PDB entry 4CO9 | X-ray diffraction, 1.95 A resolution | chains C and D

== Chain C (and D) ==
Protein: Kynurenine formamidase
Organism: Bacillus anthracis
Notes: EC 3.5.1.9; chain D of this document is another copy of the same molecule, construct and numbering; everything in this record applies to it too
UniProt: Q81PP9 (KYNB_BACAN); residues 1-209 here = UniProt positions 1-209
Chain sequence (211 residues; each row starts with the number of its first residue; numbers below 1 keep their minus sign (Gly-1 is residue -1)):
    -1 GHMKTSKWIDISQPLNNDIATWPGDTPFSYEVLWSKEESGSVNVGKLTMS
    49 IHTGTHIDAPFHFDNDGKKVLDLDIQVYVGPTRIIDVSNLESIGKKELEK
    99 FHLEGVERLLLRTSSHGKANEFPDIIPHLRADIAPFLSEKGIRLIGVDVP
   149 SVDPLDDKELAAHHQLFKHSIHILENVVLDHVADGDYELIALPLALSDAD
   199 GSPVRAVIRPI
Disordered / not traced: -1 to 3
Construct notes: expression tag (-1 to 0)
Bound ions: Mg2+ near Gly38 (its only coordinating residue here); Zn2+ site 1: His50, His54, Asp56, Glu173; Zn2+ site 2: Asp56, His161, Glu173
Small-molecule neighbours: 1,4-diethylene dioxide (DIO): Trp6, Val77, Glu186, Ile188, Arg207
UniProt features mapped onto this chain:
  - active site: His60 (Proton donor/acceptor)
  - binding site (substrate): Trp20
  - binding site (Zn(2+)): His50, His54, Asp56, His161, Glu173
From the paper describing this entry:
  - binding site for Zn2+: Trp20, His60, Pro148, Ser149
  - catalytic residues: His60, Ser149 (proposed by the authors, not directly observed)

== Chain C / chain D interface ==
Residue-residue contacts (107):
  Lys5(C) with Gln74(D)
  Trp6(C) with Ile73(D); Gln74(D), hydrogen bond (backbone-side chain); Val77(D)
  Gln11(C) with Ala193(D)
  Pro12(C) with Ala193(D); Ser195(D)
  Leu13(C) with Ala193(D), hydrogen bond (backbone-backbone); Leu194(D); Ser195(D), hydrogen bond (backbone-backbone)
  Asn14(C) with Ser195(D), hydrogen bond; Asp196(D)
  Pro21(C) with Trp32(D)
  Gly22(C) with Trp32(D)
  Asp23(C) with Leu31(D); Trp32(D); Val42(D)
  Thr24(C) with Leu31(D); Lys44(D)
  Phe26(C) with Leu194(D), hydrophobic
  Tyr28(C) with Asp196(D); Ala197(D); Asp198(D), hydrogen bond
  Leu31(C) with Thr24(D)
  Lys34(C) with Phe61(D), hydrogen bond (side chain-backbone); Asn63(D); His162(D)
  Ser39(C) with Lys156(D)
  Val40(C) with His60(D); Leu158(D), hydrophobic
  Asn41(C) with Phe59(D), hydrogen bond (side chain-backbone); His60(D), hydrogen bond (backbone-backbone); Asn63(D), hydrogen bond; Asp198(D)
  Val42(C) with Asp23(D)
  Gly43(C) with Asp198(D)
  Lys44(C) with Thr24(D); Thr46(D); Met47(D)
  Leu45(C) with Leu45(D); Thr46(D); Met47(D), hydrogen bond (backbone-backbone)
  Thr46(C) with Lys44(D); Leu45(D); Thr46(D)
  Met47(C) with Lys44(D); Leu45(D), hydrogen bond (backbone-backbone)
  Ser48(C) with Val42(D); Gly43(D)
  Ile49(C) with Tyr28(D), hydrophobic; Gly43(D), hydrogen bond (backbone-backbone)
  Phe59(C) with Asn41(D), hydrogen bond (backbone-side chain)
  His60(C) with Val40(D); Asn41(D), hydrogen bond (backbone-backbone)
  Phe61(C) with Lys34(D), hydrogen bond (backbone-side chain); Ser39(D)
  Asn63(C) with Lys34(D); Asn41(D), hydrogen bond
  Leu69(C) with Pro12(D), hydrophobic; Arg203(D)
  Ile73(C) with Trp6(D); Asp8(D); Arg203(D); Val205(D), hydrophobic
  Gln74(C) with Lys5(D); Trp6(D), hydrogen bond (side chain-backbone)
  Val77(C) with Trp6(D); Ile188(D), hydrophobic
  Lys156(C) with Gly38(D); Ser39(D)
  Leu158(C) with Val40(D), hydrophobic
  Ile188(C) with Val77(D), hydrophobic; Ile188(D), hydrophobic; Leu190(D), hydrophobic
  Leu190(C) with Ile188(D), hydrophobic; Arg203(D); Val205(D), hydrophobic
  Pro191(C) with Arg203(D), hydrogen bond (backbone-side chain)
  Leu192(C) with Pro201(D); Val202(D); Arg203(D)
  Ala193(C) with Gln11(D); Pro12(D); Leu13(D), hydrogen bond (backbone-backbone); Arg203(D)
  Leu194(C) with Leu13(D); Phe26(D), hydrophobic
  Ser195(C) with Pro12(D); Leu13(D), hydrogen bond (backbone-backbone); Asn14(D), hydrogen bond
  Asp196(C) with Asn14(D); Tyr28(D)
  Ala197(C) with Tyr28(D)
  Asp198(C) with Tyr28(D), hydrogen bond; Asn41(D); Val42(D); Gly43(D), hydrogen bond (side chain-backbone)
  Pro201(C) with Leu192(D)
  Val202(C) with Leu192(D)
  Arg203(C) with Leu69(D); Ile73(D); Leu190(D); Pro191(D), hydrogen bond (side chain-backbone); Leu192(D); Ala193(D)
  Val205(C) with Ile73(D), hydrophobic; Leu190(D), hydrophobic
Also at the interface, not in a pair above, chain C (57 interface residues in all): Ile7, Asp8, Ser10, Val30, Gly38, His50, Asp62, His162
Also at the interface, not in a pair above, chain D (57 interface residues in all): Ser4, Ile7, Ser10, Val30, Ser37, Ser48, Ile49, Asp62

== In short ==
The chain C/chain D interface involves 57 residues from each chain, with 24 hydrogen bonds. Polar contacts
include Trp6(C)-Gln74(D), Asn14(C)-Ser195(D) and Tyr28(C)-Asp198(D). Bound to chain C: 1,4-diethylene dioxide.
The paper reports catalytic residues His60(C) and Ser149(C); a binding site for Zn2+ at Trp20(C), His60(C) and
Pro148(C) among others.
Chain C and chain D are both Kynurenine formamidase (Bacillus anthracis); the structure, Crystal structure of
kynurenine formamidase from Bacillus anthracis, was determined by X-ray diffraction, deposited together with
4CZ1, 4COB and 4COG.
